8K4N - chains B and C of the 5 polymer chains in the assembly; structure by electron microscopy, 2.83 A resolution.

== Chain B ==
Molecule: Guanine nucleotide-binding protein G(I)/G(S)/G(T) subunit beta-1
Source organism: Homo sapiens
UniProtKB: P62873 (GBB1_HUMAN); numbering as in UniProt (aligned over 5-340)
Chain sequence (336 residues; numbered 5 to 340; the number before each row is that of its first residue):
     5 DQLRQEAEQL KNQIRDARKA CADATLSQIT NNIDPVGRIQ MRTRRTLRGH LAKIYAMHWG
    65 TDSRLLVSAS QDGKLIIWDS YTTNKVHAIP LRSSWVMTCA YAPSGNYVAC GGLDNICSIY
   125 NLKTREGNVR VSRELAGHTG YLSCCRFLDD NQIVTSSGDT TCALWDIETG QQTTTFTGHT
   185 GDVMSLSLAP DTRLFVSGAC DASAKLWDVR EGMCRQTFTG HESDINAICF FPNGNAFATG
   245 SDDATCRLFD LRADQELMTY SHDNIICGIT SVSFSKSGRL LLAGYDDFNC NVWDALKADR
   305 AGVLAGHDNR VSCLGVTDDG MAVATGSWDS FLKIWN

== Chain C ==
Molecule: Guanine nucleotide-binding protein G(I)/G(S)/G(O) subunit gamma-2
Source organism: Homo sapiens
UniProtKB: P59768 (GBG2_HUMAN); numbering as in UniProt (aligned over 9-61)
Chain sequence (53 residues; each row starts with the number of its first residue):
     9 IAQARKLVEQ LKMEANIDRI KVSKAAADLM AYCEAHAKED PLLTPVPASE NPF

== Chain B / chain C interface ==
Pairs across the interface - 57 pairs, chain B then chain C:
  Asp5(B) - Ile9(C)
  Leu7(B) - Ala12(C)
  Leu7(B) - Arg13(C)
  Leu14(B) - Leu19(C)
  Leu14(B) - Lys20(C)
  Ile18(B) - Ala23(C)  hydrophobic
  Ala21(B) - Arg27(C)
  Ala24(B) - Lys29(C)  hydrogen bond (backbone-side chain)
  Cys25(B) - Arg27(C)
  Cys25(B) - Ile28(C)
  Cys25(B) - Lys29(C)
  Cys25(B) - Val30(C)  hydrogen bond (backbone-backbone)
  Ala26(B) - Val30(C)  hydrophobic
  Asp27(B) - Lys29(C)
  Asp27(B) - Ser31(C)  hydrogen bond
  Ala28(B) - Ser31(C)
  Leu30(B) - Ala34(C)  hydrophobic
  Ile33(B) - Met38(C)  hydrophobic
  Thr34(B) - Met38(C)
  Val40(B) - Leu51(C)  hydrophobic
  Arg48(B) - Phe61(C)
  Arg49(B) - Pro60(C)  hydrogen bond (side chain-backbone)
  Arg49(B) - Phe61(C)
  Ser84(B) - Phe61(C)
  Tyr85(B) - Pro60(C)
  Tyr85(B) - Phe61(C)  hydrophobic
  Cys218(B) - Gln18(C)  hydrogen bond (backbone-side chain)
  Arg219(B) - Met21(C)
  Arg219(B) - Glu22(C)
  Thr221(B) - Glu22(C)  hydrogen bond
  Phe235(B) - Leu37(C)  hydrophobic
  Pro236(B) - Tyr40(C)
  Asp254(B) - Ala33(C)
  Arg256(B) - Asp26(C)
  Arg256(B) - Arg27(C)
  Arg256(B) - Ile28(C)
  Arg256(B) - Asp36(C)  salt bridge
  Ala257(B) - Ile28(C)
  Asp258(B) - Arg27(C)  salt bridge
  Gln259(B) - Val30(C)
  Leu261(B) - Val30(C)  hydrophobic
  Lys280(B) - Glu47(C)
  Ser281(B) - Tyr40(C)
  Ser281(B) - Cys41(C)
  Ser281(B) - His44(C)
  Ser281(B) - Asp48(C)
  Gly282(B) - Cys41(C)  hydrogen bond (backbone-side chain)
  Leu284(B) - Leu51(C)  hydrophobic
  Gly324(B) - Pro49(C)
  Gly324(B) - Leu50(C)
  Met325(B) - Glu58(C)
  Met325(B) - Asn59(C)
  Ala326(B) - Phe61(C)  hydrophobic
  Val327(B) - Leu50(C)  hydrophobic
  Asn340(B) - Leu50(C)
  Asn340(B) - Asn59(C)  hydrogen bond
  Asn340(B) - Phe61(C)
Other interface residues (no listed pair), chain B (52 interface residues in all): Glu10, Ala11, Arg22, Thr29, Ile37, Ile43, Met45, Gln220, Asn237, Ser279, Arg283, Leu300, Asp323, Ile338
Other interface residues (no listed pair), chain C (37 interface residues in all): Leu15, Val16, Ile25, Glu42, Val54

== In short ==
Chain B and chain C form an interface of 52 and 37 residues respectively; the contacts include 8 hydrogen
bonds and 2 salt bridges. Polar contacts include Arg256(B)-Asp36(C), Asp258(B)-Arg27(C) and Ala24(B)-Lys29(C).
Chain B is Guanine nucleotide-binding protein G(I)/G(S)/G(T) subunit beta-1 and chain C is Guanine
nucleotide-binding protein G(I)/G(S)/G(O) subunit gamma-2, both from Homo sapiens; the structure, Structure of
GPR34-Gi complex, was determined by electron microscopy.
